3TYF - chains A and B; structure by X-ray diffraction, 2.81 A resolution.

[Chain A]
Molecule: iNKT Cell Receptor Alpha Chain
Organism: Escherichia coli
Amino-acid sequence (213 residues; numbered -2 to 210; the number before each row is that of its first residue; numbers below 1 keep their minus sign (Met-2 is residue -2)):
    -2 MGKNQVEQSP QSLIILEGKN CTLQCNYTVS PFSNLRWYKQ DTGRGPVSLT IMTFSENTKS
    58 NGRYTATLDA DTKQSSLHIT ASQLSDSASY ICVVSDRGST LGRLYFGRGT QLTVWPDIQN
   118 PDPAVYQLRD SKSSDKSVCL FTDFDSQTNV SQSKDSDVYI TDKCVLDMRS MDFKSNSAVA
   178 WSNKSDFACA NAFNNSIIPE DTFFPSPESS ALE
Unresolved in the structure: -2 to 0, 131-132, 182, 203-210
Disulfides: Cys22-Cys89, Cys136-Cys186

[Chain B]
Molecule: iNKT Cell Receptor Beta Chain
Organism: Escherichia coli
Amino-acid sequence (259 residues; numbered -1 to 257; the number before each row is that of its first residue; numbers below 1 keep their minus sign (Met-1 is residue -1)):
    -1 MSEADIYQTP RYLVIGTGKK ITLECSQTMG HDKMYWYQQD PGMELHLIHY SYGVNSTEKG
    59 DLSSESTVSR IRTEHFPLTL ESARPSHTSQ YLCASSEEGA LKESVGTQYF GPGTRLLVLE
   119 DLKNVFPPEV AVFEPSEAEI SHTQKATLVC LATGFYPDHV ELSWWVNGKE VHSGVCTDPQ
   179 PLKEQPALND SRYALSSRLR VSATFWQNPR NHFRCQVQFY GLSENDEWTQ DRAKPVTQIV
   239 SAEAWGRADS VDKLAAALE
Unresolved in the structure: -1 to 2, 56, 62, 100-102, 248-257
Disulfides: Cys23-Cys91, Cys148-Cys213

[Interface between chain A and chain B]
Contacting residue pairs (82; chain A residue first):
  Arg33(A) with Val103(B); Gly104(B), hydrogen bond (side chain-backbone)
  Tyr35(A) with Gln106(B), hydrogen bond; Phe108(B), hydrophobic
  Gln37(A) with Gln37(B), hydrogen bond
  Gly40(A) with Gln88(B), hydrogen bond (backbone-side chain)
  Gly42(A) with Gly109(B)
  Pro43(A) with Leu43(B), hydrophobic; Leu90(B); Phe108(B)
  Ser45(A) with Thr105(B); Gln106(B)
  Ile48(A) with Thr105(B)
  Thr97(A) with Tyr50(B)
  Leu98(A) with Lys31(B); Tyr50(B), hydrophobic
  Arg100(A) with Asp59(B), salt bridge
  Leu101(A) with Tyr35(B); Gln106(B)
  Phe103(A) with Tyr35(B), hydrophobic; Leu43(B)
  Asp119(A) with His140(B), salt bridge; Thr141(B)
  Tyr123(A) with Ser134(B); Ala136(B); Glu137(B); His140(B); Thr141(B)
  Gln124(A) with Ser134(B)
  Leu125(A) with Phe131(B); Glu132(B); Ser134(B); Thr145(B); Val147(B), hydrophobic
  Arg126(A) with Phe131(B); Glu132(B); Arg245(B)
  Asp127(A) with Phe131(B)
  Ser128(A) with Val130(B); Phe131(B)
  Lys133(A) with Phe131(B); Leu149(B); Thr151(B)
  Val135(A) with Phe131(B), hydrophobic; Leu149(B), hydrophobic
  Leu137(A) with Thr145(B)
  Asp140(A) with Thr141(B); Arg198(B), salt bridge
  Gln149(A) with Leu180(B)
  Lys151(A) with Glu182(B)
  Tyr156(A) with Lys181(B); Glu182(B), hydrogen bond (side chain-backbone)
  Ile157(A) with Leu180(B)
  Thr158(A) with Asp176(B); Leu180(B); Ser194(B); Arg196(B), hydrogen bond
  Asp159(A) with Arg196(B)
  Cys161(A) with Cys174(B), disulfide; Thr175(B), hydrogen bond (side chain-backbone)
  Val162(A) with Cys174(B)
  Leu163(A) with Gly172(B); Cys174(B), hydrophobic; Arg198(B)
  Asp164(A) with Ser171(B); Gly172(B), hydrogen bond (backbone-backbone)
  Met165(A) with Lys143(B); Ser171(B); Arg198(B)
  Arg166(A) with His170(B), hydrogen bond (side chain-backbone); Ser171(B), hydrogen bond (backbone-side chain)
  Met168(A) with Lys143(B); Ser200(B)
  Phe170(A) with Lys143(B); Arg198(B)
  Ser172(A) with Arg198(B), hydrogen bond
  Ser174(A) with Arg196(B), hydrogen bond
  Ala175(A) with Arg196(B)
  Val176(A) with Arg196(B)
  Trp178(A) with Leu149(B), hydrophobic; Ala192(B), hydrophobic
  Pro202(A) with Ala136(B), hydrophobic
Interface residues without a listed pair, chain A (47 interface residues in all): Ser134, Thr139, Phe200
Interface residues without a listed pair, chain B (51 interface residues in all): Glu42, Pro110, Ala129, Pro133, Glu135, Leu146, Val173, Pro184, Val199
Cross-chain cystine bridges: Cys161(A)-Cys174(B)

[Summary]
The interface between chain A and chain B involves 47 residues on one side and 51 on the other; the contacts
include 1 disulfide bond, 12 hydrogen bonds and 3 salt bridges. Polar pairs include Arg100(A)-Asp59(B),
Asp119(A)-His140(B) and Asp140(A)-Arg198(B).
Chain A is iNKT Cell Receptor Alpha Chain and chain B is iNKT Cell Receptor Beta Chain, both from Escherichia
coli; the structure, Crystal structure of a CD1d-lysophosphatidylcholine reactive iNKT TCR, was determined by
X-ray diffraction together with 3TZV and 3U0P from the same study.
